6BFP - chain A; structure by X-ray diffraction, 1.29 A resolution.

== Chain A ==
Protein: Cationic trypsin
Organism: Bos taurus
Notes: EC 3.4.21.4
UniProt: P00760 (TRY1_BOVIN); residues 24-246 here = UniProt positions 24-246
Sequence (223 residues; each row starts with the number of its first residue):
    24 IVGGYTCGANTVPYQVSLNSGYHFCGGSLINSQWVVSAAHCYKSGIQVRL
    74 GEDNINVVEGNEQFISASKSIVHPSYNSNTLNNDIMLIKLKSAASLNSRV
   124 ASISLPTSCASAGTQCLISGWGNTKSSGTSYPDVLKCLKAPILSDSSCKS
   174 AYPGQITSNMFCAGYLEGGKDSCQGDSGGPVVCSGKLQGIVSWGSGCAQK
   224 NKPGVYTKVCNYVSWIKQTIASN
Unresolved in the structure: 150-151
Disulfide bonds: Cys-30/Cys-160, Cys-48/Cys-64, Cys-132/Cys-233, Cys-139/Cys-206, Cys-171/Cys-185, Cys-196/Cys-220
Metal / ion sites: Ca2+: Glu-75, Asn-77, Val-80, Glu-85
Ligand contacts: DJY (3-{2-[(4-carbamimidoylphenyl)carbamoyl]-4-ethenyl-5-methoxyphenyl}-6-[(cyclopropylmethyl)carbamoyl]pyridine-2-carboxylic acid): His-63, Leu-104, Asp-107, Tyr-154, Asp-194, Ser-195, Cys-196, Gln-197, Gly-198, Ser-200, Val-214, Ser-215, Trp-216, Gly-217, Gly-219, Cys-220, Gly-227, Tyr-229
Curated features (UniProtKB/Swiss-Prot):
  - active site (Charge relay system): His-63, Asp-107, Ser-200
  - binding site (Ca(2+)): Glu-75, Asn-77, Val-80, Glu-85
  - binding site (substrate): Asp-194, Ser-195, Gln-197, Gly-198, Ser-200

== Overview ==
Chain A binds compound DJY. The Ca2+ site is built by Glu-75, Asn-77, Val-80 and Glu-85. UniProt lists 3
active-site residues, 4 Ca2+-binding residues and 5 substrate-binding residues.
Chain A is Cationic trypsin (Bos taurus); the structure, Bovine trypsin bound to potent inhibitor, was
determined by X-ray diffraction (same publication as 6O1G and 6O1S).
